1L5G - chains A and B of the 3 polymer chains in the assembly; structure by X-ray diffraction, 3.20 A resolution.

Chain A:
Protein: Integrin alpha V
From: Homo sapiens
Notes: fragment: alpha V subunit polypeptide (CD51), Residues 31-987
Sequence (957 residues; row label = number of the first residue in the row):
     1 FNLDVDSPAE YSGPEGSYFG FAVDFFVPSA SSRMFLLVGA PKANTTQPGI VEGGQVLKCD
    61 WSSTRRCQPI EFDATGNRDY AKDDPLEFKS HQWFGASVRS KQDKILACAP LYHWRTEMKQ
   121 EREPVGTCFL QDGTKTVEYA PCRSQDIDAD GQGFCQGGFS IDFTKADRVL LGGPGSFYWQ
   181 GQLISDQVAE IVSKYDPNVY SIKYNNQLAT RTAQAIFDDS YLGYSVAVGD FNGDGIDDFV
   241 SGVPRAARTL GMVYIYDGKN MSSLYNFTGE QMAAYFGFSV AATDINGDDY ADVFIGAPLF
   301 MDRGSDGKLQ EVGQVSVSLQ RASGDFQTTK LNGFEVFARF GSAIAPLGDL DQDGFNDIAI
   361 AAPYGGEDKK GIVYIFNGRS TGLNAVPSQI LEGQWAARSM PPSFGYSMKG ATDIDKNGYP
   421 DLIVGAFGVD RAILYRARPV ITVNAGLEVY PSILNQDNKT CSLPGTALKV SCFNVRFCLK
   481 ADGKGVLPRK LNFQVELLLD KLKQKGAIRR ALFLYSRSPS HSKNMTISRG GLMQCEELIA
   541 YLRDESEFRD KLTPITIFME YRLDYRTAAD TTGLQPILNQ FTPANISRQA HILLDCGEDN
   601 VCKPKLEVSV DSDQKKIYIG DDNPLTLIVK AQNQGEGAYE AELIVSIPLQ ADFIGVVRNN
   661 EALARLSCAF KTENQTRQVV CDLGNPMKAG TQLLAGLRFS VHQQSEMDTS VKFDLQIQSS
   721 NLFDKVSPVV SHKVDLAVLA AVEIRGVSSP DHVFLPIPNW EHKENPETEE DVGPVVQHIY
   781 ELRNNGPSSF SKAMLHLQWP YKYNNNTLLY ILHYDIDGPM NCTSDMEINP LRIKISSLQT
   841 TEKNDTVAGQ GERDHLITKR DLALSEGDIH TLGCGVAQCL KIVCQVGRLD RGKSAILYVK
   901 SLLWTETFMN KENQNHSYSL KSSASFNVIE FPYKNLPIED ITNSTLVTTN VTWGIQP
Unresolved in the structure: 839-867, 957
Disulfide bonds: Cys59-Cys67, Cys108-Cys128, Cys142-Cys155, Cys461-Cys472, Cys478-Cys535, Cys596-Cys602, Cys668-Cys681, Cys822-Cys884, Cys874-Cys879
Glycans and other covalent adducts: N-acetylglucosamine (NAG) linked to Asn44, Asn260, Asn266, Asn458, Asn585, Asn943, Asn950
Bound ions: Mn2+ site 1: Asp230, Asn232, Asp238; Mn2+ site 2: Asn286, Asp288, Tyr290, Asp292; Mn2+ site 3: Asp351, Phe355; Mn2+ site 4: Asp413, Asp415, Asn417, Tyr419, Asp421; Mn2+ site 5: Val601, Glu636

Chain B:
Protein: Integrin beta-3
From: Homo sapiens
Notes: fragment: Beta 3 subunit polypeptide (CD61), Residues 27-718
UniProt: P05106 (ITB3_HUMAN); residues 1-692 here correspond to UniProt positions 27-718 (UniProt number = residue number + 26)
Sequence (692 residues; row label = number of the first residue in the row):
     1 GPNICTTRGV SSCQQCLAVS PMCAWCSDEA LPLGSPRCDL KENLLKDNCA PESIEFPVSE
    61 ARVLEDRPLS DKGSGDSSQV TQVSPQRIAL RLRPDDSKNF SIQVRQVEDY PVDIYYLMDL
   121 SYSMKDDLWS IQNLGTKLAT QMRKLTSNLR IGFGAFVDKP VSPYMYISPP EALENPCYDM
   181 KTTCLPMFGY KHVLTLTDQV TRFNEEVKKQ SVSRNRDAPE GGFDAIMQAT VCDEKIGWRN
   241 DASHLLVFTT DAKTHIALDG RLAGIVQPND GQCHVGSDNH YSASTTMDYP SLGLMTEKLS
   301 QKNINLIFAV TENVVNLYQN YSELIPGTTV GVLSMDSSNV LQLIVDAYGK IRSKVELEVR
   361 DLPEELSLSF NATCLNNEVI PGLKSCMGLK IGDTVSFSIE AKVRGCPQEK EKSFTIKPVG
   421 FKDSLIVQVT FDCDCACQAQ AEPNSHRCNN GNGTFECGVC RCGPGWLGSQ CECSEEDYRP
   481 SQQDECSPRE GQPVCSQRGE CLCGQCVCHS SDFGKITGKY CECDDFSCVR YKGEMCSGHG
   541 QCSCGDCLCD SDWTGYYCNC TTRTDTCMSS NGLLCSGRGK CECGSCVCIQ PGSYGDTCEK
   601 CPTCPDACTF KKECVECKKF DREPYMTENT CNRYCRDEIE SVKELKDTGK DAVNCTYKNE
   661 DDCVVRFQYY EDSSGKSILY VVEEPECPKG PD
Unresolved in the structure: 1-54, 435-531, 691-692
Disulfide bonds: Cys177-Cys184, Cys232-Cys273, Cys374-Cys386, Cys406-Cys433, Cys536-Cys544, Cys542-Cys547, Cys549-Cys558, Cys560-Cys583, Cys567-Cys581, Cys575-Cys586, Cys588-Cys598, Cys601-Cys604, Cys608-Cys655, Cys614-Cys635, Cys617-Cys631, Cys663-Cys687
Glycans and other covalent adducts: N-acetylglucosamine (NAG) linked to Asn320, Asn371; glycan linked to Asn559, Asn654
Bound ions: Mn2+ site 1: Ser121, Ser123, Glu220 (shared with 1 residue of chain C); Mn2+ site 2: Ser123, Asp251; Mn2+ site 3: Asp158, Asn215, Asp217, Pro219, Glu220
Swiss-Prot annotation at these positions:
  - region: Cys177 to Cys184 (Involved in CX3CL1-, NRG1-, FGF1- and IGF1-binding), Gln267 to Met287 (CX3CL1-binding)
  - binding site (Mg(2+)): Ser121, Ser123, Glu220
  - binding site (Ca(2+)): Ser123, Asp126, Asp127, Asp158, Asn215, Asp217, Pro219, Glu220, Asp251, Met335
  - glycosylation (N-linked (GlcNAc...) asparagine): Asn99, Asn320, Asn371, Asn452, Asn559, Asn654

Interface between chain A and chain B:
Pairs across the interface (96; chain A residue first):
  Tyr18(A) - Val266(B)  hydrophobic
  Phe21(A) - Arg261(B)
  Phe21(A) - Val266(B)  hydrophobic
  Trp93(A) - Gly264(B)
  Trp93(A) - Val266(B)  hydrophobic
  Leu111(A) - Leu262(B)
  Leu111(A) - Gly264(B)
  His113(A) - Ser162(B)
  His113(A) - Ile167(B)
  Gln120(A) - Pro169(B)  hydrogen bond (side chain-backbone)
  Gln120(A) - Pro170(B)
  Glu121(A) - Ser168(B)
  Glu121(A) - Pro169(B)
  Arg122(A) - Ile167(B)
  Arg122(A) - Ser168(B)
  Phe154(A) - Arg216(B)
  Gln156(A) - Pro163(B)
  Gln156(A) - Leu262(B)
  Phe159(A) - Arg261(B)
  Phe159(A) - Leu262(B)  hydrophobic
  Pro174(A) - Leu262(B)  hydrophobic
  Trp179(A) - Arg216(B)
  Trp179(A) - Asp217(B)
  Asp219(A) - Asp217(B)
  Asp219(A) - Ala218(B)
  Asp219(A) - Pro219(B)
  Asp219(A) - Lys253(B)  salt bridge
  Tyr221(A) - His255(B)
  Tyr221(A) - Asp259(B)
  Tyr224(A) - Leu258(B)  hydrogen bond (side chain-backbone)
  Tyr224(A) - Arg261(B)  hydrogen bond
  Arg245(A) - Pro219(B)
  Arg245(A) - Lys253(B)
  Arg245(A) - Thr254(B)  hydrogen bond (side chain-backbone)
  Arg245(A) - His255(B)
  Arg245(A) - Ile256(B)
  Arg245(A) - Asp259(B)  salt bridge
  Thr249(A) - Ile256(B)
  Thr249(A) - Tyr321(B)  hydrogen bond
  Met272(A) - Asn320(B)
  Ala273(A) - Ile256(B)  hydrophobic
  Ala273(A) - Leu292(B)  hydrophobic
  Tyr275(A) - Ile256(B)  hydrophobic
  Tyr275(A) - Ala257(B)
  Tyr275(A) - Leu258(B)  hydrophobic
  Tyr275(A) - Asp259(B)  hydrogen bond
  Phe278(A) - Leu258(B)  hydrophobic
  Phe278(A) - Arg261(B)
  Pro298(A) - Leu258(B)  hydrophobic
  Leu299(A) - Ala257(B)  hydrophobic
  Leu299(A) - Leu258(B)  hydrophobic
  Met301(A) - Leu324(B)  hydrophobic
  Arg303(A) - Arg563(B)
  Arg303(A) - Asp565(B)  salt bridge
  Gly304(A) - Arg563(B)
  Ser305(A) - Ser551(B)
  Ser305(A) - Asp552(B)  hydrogen bond
  Ser305(A) - Arg563(B)
  Asp306(A) - Asp552(B)  hydrogen bond (backbone-side chain)
  Gly307(A) - Arg563(B)
  Gly307(A) - Asp565(B)
  Leu309(A) - Leu324(B)
  Glu311(A) - Ser291(B)  hydrogen bond
  Arg339(A) - Pro268(B)
  Tyr364(A) - Val266(B)
  Tyr364(A) - Pro268(B)
  Met400(A) - Val266(B)
  Met400(A) - Gln267(B)
  Pro401(A) - Pro268(B)
  Tyr406(A) - Arg261(B)
  Phe427(A) - Val266(B)  hydrophobic
  Ile654(A) - Tyr557(B)  hydrophobic
  Arg658(A) - Met535(B)  hydrogen bond (side chain-backbone)
  Arg665(A) - Met535(B)
  Leu666(A) - Met535(B)
  Ser667(A) - Met535(B)
  Arg745(A) - Gly592(B)
  Arg745(A) - Thr603(B)
  Gly746(A) - Thr603(B)
  Val747(A) - Thr603(B)
  Ser749(A) - Asp606(B)
  Asp751(A) - Asp606(B)
  Phe754(A) - Thr656(B)
  Phe754(A) - Tyr657(B)  hydrophobic
  Phe754(A) - Lys658(B)
  Pro758(A) - Arg666(B)
  Glu770(A) - Lys650(B)  salt bridge
  Ile779(A) - Pro602(B)
  Glu781(A) - Tyr594(B)  hydrogen bond
  Glu781(A) - Pro602(B)
  Arg783(A) - Tyr594(B)
  Ser894(A) - Tyr594(B)
  Ile896(A) - Pro602(B)  hydrophobic
  Ile955(A) - Glu686(B)
  Ile955(A) - Cys687(B)
  Ile955(A) - Pro688(B)  hydrophobic
Other interface residues (no listed pair), chain A (70 interface residues in all): Lys42, Glu123, Asp218, Arg248, Gln271, Lys308, Phe337, Ser399, Cys668, Glu743, Pro750, Tyr898, Gly954
Other interface residues (no listed pair), chain B (67 interface residues in all): Tyr164, Ala263, Gly293, Leu294, Glu297, Val314, Leu317, Pro326, Glu358, Cys536, Ser537, Gly538, Trp553, Tyr556, Gln590, Cys604, Pro605, Thr609, Asp662, Val664

Summary:
The interface between chain A and chain B involves 70 residues on one side and 67 on the other, with 11
hydrogen bonds and 4 salt bridges. Polar contacts include Asp219(A)-Lys253(B), Arg245(A)-Asp259(B) and
Arg303(A)-Asp565(B).
Chain A is Integrin alpha V and chain B is Integrin beta-3, both from Homo sapiens; the structure, Crystal
structure of the extracellular segment of integrin AVB3 in complex with an arg-gly-asp ligand, was determined
by X-ray diffraction together with 1M1X from the same study.
